PDB entry 7QID | electron microscopy, 5.00 A resolution (low resolution: residue-level contacts below are approximate; hydrogen-bond / salt-bridge calls are withheld) | chains C and L of the 10 polymer chains in the assembly

== Chain C ==
Name: Insulin receptor
Source organism: Homo sapiens
Notes: EC 2.7.10.1
UniProtKB: P06213 (INSR_HUMAN), isoform P06213-2; residues 1-719 here correspond to UniProt positions 28-746 (UniProt number = residue number + 27)
Amino-acid sequence (719 residues; each row starts with the number of its first residue):
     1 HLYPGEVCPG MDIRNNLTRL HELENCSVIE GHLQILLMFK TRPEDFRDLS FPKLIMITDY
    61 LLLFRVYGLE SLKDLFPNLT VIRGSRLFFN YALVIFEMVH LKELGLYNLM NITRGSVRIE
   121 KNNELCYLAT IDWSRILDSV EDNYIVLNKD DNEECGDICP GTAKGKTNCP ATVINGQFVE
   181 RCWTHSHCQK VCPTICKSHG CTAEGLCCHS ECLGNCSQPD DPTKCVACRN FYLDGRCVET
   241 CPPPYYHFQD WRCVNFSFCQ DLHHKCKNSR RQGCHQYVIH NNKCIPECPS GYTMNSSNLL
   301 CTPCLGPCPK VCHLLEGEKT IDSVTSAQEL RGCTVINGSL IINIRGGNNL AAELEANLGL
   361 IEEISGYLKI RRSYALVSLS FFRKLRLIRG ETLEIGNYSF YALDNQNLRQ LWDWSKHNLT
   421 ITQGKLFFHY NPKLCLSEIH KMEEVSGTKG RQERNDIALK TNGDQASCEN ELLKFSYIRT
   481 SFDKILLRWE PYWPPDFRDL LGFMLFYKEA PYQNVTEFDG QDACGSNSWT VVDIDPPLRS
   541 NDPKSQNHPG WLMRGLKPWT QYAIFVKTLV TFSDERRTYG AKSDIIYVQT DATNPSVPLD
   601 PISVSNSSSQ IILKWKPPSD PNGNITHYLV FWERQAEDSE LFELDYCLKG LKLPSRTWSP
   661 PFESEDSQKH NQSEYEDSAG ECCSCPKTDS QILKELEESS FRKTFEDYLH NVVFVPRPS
UniProt features mapped onto this chain:
  - region: Glu-706 to Phe-714 (Insulin-binding)
  - site: Phe-39 (Insulin-binding)
  - modified residue: Ser-373 (Phosphoserine), Tyr-374 (Phosphotyrosine), Ser-380 (Phosphoserine)
  - glycosylation (N-linked (GlcNAc...) asparagine): Asn-16, Asn-25, Asn-78, Asn-111, Asn-215, Asn-255, Asn-295, Asn-337, Asn-397, Asn-418, Asn-514, Asn-606, Asn-624, Asn-671
Disulfides: Cys-8/Cys-26, Cys-126/Cys-155, Cys-159/Cys-182, Cys-169/Cys-188, Cys-192/Cys-201, Cys-196/Cys-207, Cys-208/Cys-216, Cys-212/Cys-225, Cys-228/Cys-237, Cys-241/Cys-253, Cys-259/Cys-284, Cys-266/Cys-274, Cys-288/Cys-301, Cys-304/Cys-308, Cys-312/Cys-333, Cys-435/Cys-468, Cys-682/Cys-685

== Chain L ==
Name: Insulin
Source organism: Homo sapiens
UniProtKB: P01308 (INS_HUMAN); residues 1-30 here correspond to UniProt positions 25-54 (UniProt number = residue number + 24)
Amino-acid sequence (30 residues; row label = number of the first residue in the row):
     1 FVNQHLCGSH LVEALYLVCG ERGFFYTPKT

== Chain C / chain L interface ==
Pairs across the interface (23):
  Phe-482(C) with Glu-13(L)
  Lys-484(C) with His-10(L); Glu-13(L); Ala-14(L); Leu-17(L)
  Trp-551(C) with Val-2(L)
  Leu-552(C) with Val-2(L)
  Arg-554(C) with Phe-1(L); Val-2(L); Leu-6(L)
  Ser-673(C) with Cys-7(L)
  Glu-674(C) with Ser-9(L); His-10(L)
  Glu-676(C) with His-5(L); Cys-7(L)
  Asp-677(C) with Phe-1(L); His-10(L)
  Ala-679(C) with Phe-1(L); Asn-3(L); His-5(L)
  Gly-680(C) with Asn-3(L); Gln-4(L)
  Glu-681(C) with Asn-3(L)
Interface residues without a listed pair, chain C (19 interface residues in all): Arg-479, Thr-480, Leu-486, Met-553, Gly-555, Ser-678, Lys-687
Interface features reported in the paper:
  - interface residues, chain C: Lys-484(C)

== In short ==
19 residues of chain C face 12 of chain L across their interface. The paper reports the interface residue
Lys-484(C).
Here chain C is Insulin receptor and chain L is Insulin, both from Homo sapiens. Entry 7QID (tentative model
of the human insulin receptor ectodomain bound by three insulin) was determined by electron microscopy.
